Entry 8EVI (electron microscopy, 2.64 A resolution); this record covers chains I and G of the 13 polymer chains in the assembly.

== Chain I ==
Molecule: 167-nt DNA strand
Sequence (167 nucleotides; numbered 1 to 167; the number before each row is that of its first residue):
     1 TAGGTGCAGGGCCTCTCGGCTGCTGATCTTCAGCTGGTTGCTGAGAGTTG
    51 CAGCATTGCTGAGTCTTAGCAATGGATACTTCCCGATTCCCCTCACAAAA
   101 ATAGGTCAGTCTGTCTGGCTAGTTCTGTACTTGCAGACACAGGGCATGTG
   151 GGGTTCCTATTTTTCTA
Unresolved in the structure: 1-21, 165-167

== Chain G ==
Molecule: Histone H2A type 2-C
From: Homo sapiens
UniProtKB: Q16777 (H2A2C_HUMAN); residues 0-128 here correspond to UniProt positions 1-129 (UniProt number = residue number + 1)
Amino-acid sequence (129 residues; row label = number of the first residue in the row; numbering starts at 0):
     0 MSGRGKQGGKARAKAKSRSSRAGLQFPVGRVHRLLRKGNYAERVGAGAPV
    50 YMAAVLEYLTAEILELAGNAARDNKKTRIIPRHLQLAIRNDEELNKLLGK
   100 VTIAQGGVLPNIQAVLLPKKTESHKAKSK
Unresolved in the structure: 0-11, 120-128
Curated features (UniProtKB/Swiss-Prot):
  - modified residue: Ser1 (N-acetylserine), Arg3 (Citrulline), Lys5 (N6-(2-hydroxyisobutyryl)lysine), Lys9 (N6-(2-hydroxyisobutyryl)lysine), Lys13 (N6-(beta-hydroxybutyryl)lysine), Lys36 (N6-(2-hydroxyisobutyryl)lysine), Lys74 (N6-(2-hydroxyisobutyryl)lysine), Lys75 (N6-(2-hydroxyisobutyryl)lysine), Lys95 (N6-(2-hydroxyisobutyryl)lysine), Lys99 (N6-glutaryllysine), Gln104 (N5-methylglutamine), Lys118 (N6-(2-hydroxyisobutyryl)lysine), Lys119 (N6-crotonyllysine), Thr120 (Phosphothreonine), Ser122 (Phosphoserine), Lys124 (N6-crotonyllysine)
  - cross-link (Glycyl lysine isopeptide (Lys-Gly)): Lys13 (interchain with G-Cter in ubiquitin), Lys15 (interchain with G-Cter in ubiquitin), Lys119 (interchain with G-Cter in ubiquitin)

== Chain I / chain G interface ==
Residue-residue contacts (12; chain I residue first):
  DT42(I) with Arg77(G), sugar contact
  DA52(I) with Gly28(G), sugar contact; Arg29(G), phosphate contact; Arg32(G), salt bridge to the phosphate
  DG53(I) with Lys15(G), sugar contact; Ser16(G), phosphate contact; Arg17(G), salt bridge to the phosphate; Gly28(G), phosphate contact
  DC54(I) with Lys15(G), hydrogen bond to the phosphate; Arg20(G), salt bridge to the phosphate
  DA55(I) with Ala12(G), phosphate contact
  DG61(I) with Arg42(G), sugar contact
Also at the interface, not in a pair above, chain I (8 interface residues in all): DC41, DC51
Also at the interface, not in a pair above, chain G (13 interface residues in all): Lys13, Ala14, Glu41

== Overview ==
The interface between chain I and chain G involves 8 residues on one side and 13 on the other, with 1 hydrogen
bond and 3 salt bridges. Among the polar pairs are DC54(I)-Lys15(G), DA52(I)-Arg32(G) and DG53(I)-Arg17(G).
Here chain I is a 167-nt DNA strand and chain G is Histone H2A type 2-C (Homo sapiens). Entry 8EVI (CX3CR1
nucleosome and PU.1 complex containing disulfide bond mutations) was determined by electron microscopy
together with 8EVH, 8EVJ and 8SYP from the same study.
